Entry 9I52 (electron microscopy, 2.80 A resolution); this record covers chains B and A of the 4 polymer chains in the assembly.

# Chain B
Molecule: Guanine nucleotide-binding protein G(I)/G(S)/G(T) subunit beta-1
Source organism: Homo sapiens
UniProtKB: P62873 (GBB1_HUMAN); residues 2-340 here = UniProt positions 2-340
Chain sequence (350 residues; each row starts with the number of its first residue; numbers below 1 keep their minus sign (Met-8 is residue -8)):
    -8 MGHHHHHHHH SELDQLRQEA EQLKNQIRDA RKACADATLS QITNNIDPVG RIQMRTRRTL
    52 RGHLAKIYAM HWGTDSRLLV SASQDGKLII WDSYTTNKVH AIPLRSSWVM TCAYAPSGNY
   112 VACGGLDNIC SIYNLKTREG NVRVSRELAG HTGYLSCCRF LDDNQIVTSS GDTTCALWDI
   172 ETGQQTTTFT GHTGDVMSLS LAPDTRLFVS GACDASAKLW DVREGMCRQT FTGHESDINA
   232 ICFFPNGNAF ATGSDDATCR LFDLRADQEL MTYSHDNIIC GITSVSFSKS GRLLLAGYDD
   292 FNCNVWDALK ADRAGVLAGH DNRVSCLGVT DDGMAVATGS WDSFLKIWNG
Disordered / not traced: -8 to 2
Construct notes: initiating methionine (-8); expression tag (-7 to 1, 341)
Curated features (UniProtKB/Swiss-Prot):
  - modified residue: Ser2 (N-acetylserine), His266 (Phosphohistidine)

# Chain A
Molecule: Guanine nucleotide-binding protein G(s) subunit alpha isoforms short
Source organism: Homo sapiens
Notes: EC 3.6.5.-
UniProtKB: P63092 (GNAS2_HUMAN); numbering as in UniProt (aligned over 1-394)
Chain sequence (394 residues; numbered 1 to 394; the number before each row is that of its first residue):
     1 MGCLGNSKTE DQRNEEKAQR EANKKIEKQL QKDKQVYRAT HRLLLLGAGE SGKSTIVKQM
    61 RILHVNGFNG EGGEEDPQAA RSNSDGEKAT KVQDIKNNLK EAIETIVAAM SNLVPPVELA
   121 NPENQFRVDY ILSVMNVPDF DFPPEFYEHA KALWEDEGVR ACYERSNEYQ LIDCAQYFLD
   181 KIDVIKQADY VPSDQDLLRC RVLTSGIFET KFQVDKVNFH MFDVGAQRDE RRKWIQCFND
   241 VTAIIFVVAS SSYNMVIRED NQTNRLQEAL NLFKSIWNNR WLRTISVILF LNKQDLLAEK
   301 VLAGKSKIED YFPEFARYTT PEDATPEPGE DPRVTRAKYF IRDEFLRIST ASGDGRHYCY
   361 PHFTCSVDTE NIRRVFNDCR DIIQRMHLRQ YELL
Disordered / not traced: 1-8, 63-204, 257-262
Construct notes: conflict Ala226 (Gly in P63092); variant Ser366 (Ala in P63092)

# Chain B / chain A interface
Contacting residue pairs (58; chain B residue first):
  Gly53(B) - Leu30(A)
  Leu55(B) - Asp33(A)
  Leu55(B) - Lys34(A)
  Ala56(B) - Tyr37(A)
  Lys57(B) - Asn239(A)
  Lys57(B) - Asp240(A)  salt bridge
  Tyr59(B) - Gln236(A)
  Tyr59(B) - Cys237(A)
  Gln75(B) - Cys237(A)
  Gln75(B) - Asp240(A)  hydrogen bond
  Lys78(B) - Leu30(A)
  Lys78(B) - Asp33(A)  salt bridge
  Ile80(B) - Leu30(A)  hydrophobic
  Asp83(B) - Gln19(A)
  Thr86(B) - Gln19(A)  hydrogen bond
  Asn88(B) - Glu16(A)
  Asn88(B) - Gln19(A)
  Asn88(B) - Asn23(A)  hydrogen bond
  Lys89(B) - Asn23(A)
  Lys89(B) - Ile26(A)
  Lys89(B) - Glu27(A)  salt bridge
  Lys89(B) - Leu30(A)
  Val90(B) - Ile26(A)
  His91(B) - Ile26(A)
  Ala92(B) - Ile26(A)  hydrophobic
  Ser97(B) - Ile207(A)
  Ser97(B) - Glu209(A)  hydrogen bond
  Ser98(B) - Glu209(A)
  Trp99(B) - Ile207(A)
  Trp99(B) - Glu209(A)  hydrogen bond
  Trp99(B) - Phe222(A)
  Trp99(B) - Cys237(A)
  Trp99(B) - Phe238(A)  hydrophobic
  Met101(B) - Cys237(A)  hydrophobic
  Leu117(B) - Ile207(A)  hydrogen bond (backbone-backbone)
  Leu117(B) - Arg228(A)
  Leu117(B) - Trp234(A)  hydrophobic
  Leu117(B) - Phe238(A)  hydrophobic
  Asp118(B) - Gly206(A)
  Asp118(B) - Ile207(A)
  Asn119(B) - Ser205(A)  hydrogen bond (side chain-backbone)
  Asn119(B) - Gly206(A)
  Thr143(B) - Gln227(A)
  Gly144(B) - Arg228(A)
  Tyr145(B) - Arg228(A)
  Tyr145(B) - Lys233(A)
  Tyr145(B) - Trp234(A)
  Gly185(B) - Arg231(A)
  Asp186(B) - Arg231(A)  salt bridge
  Asp186(B) - Lys233(A)
  Cys204(B) - Arg231(A)
  Asp228(B) - Lys233(A)  salt bridge
  Asn230(B) - Lys233(A)
  Asp246(B) - Lys233(A)  salt bridge
  Arg314(B) - Gln236(A)  hydrogen bond
  Arg314(B) - Trp281(A)
  Trp332(B) - Asn239(A)
  Trp332(B) - Trp281(A)  hydrophobic
Other interface residues (no listed pair), chain B (36 interface residues in all): Asp76, Arg96, Met188
Other interface residues (no listed pair), chain A (28 interface residues in all): Arg20, Ala22, Ala226

# Summary
36 residues of chain B face 28 of chain A across their interface; the contacts include 8 hydrogen bonds and 6
salt bridges. Polar contacts include Lys57(B)-Asp240(A), Lys78(B)-Asp33(A) and Lys89(B)-Glu27(A).
Here chain B is Guanine nucleotide-binding protein G(I)/G(S)/G(T) subunit beta-1 and chain A is Guanine
nucleotide-binding protein G(s) subunit alpha isoforms short, both from Homo sapiens. Entry 9I52 (Dopamine 1
receptor:GaS complex bound to 19B) was determined by electron microscopy, deposited together with 9I54.
